PDB entry 7EZV | electron microscopy, 3.30 A resolution | chains A and H of the 5 polymer chains in the assembly

# Chain A
Molecule: Spike glycoprotein
Organism: Severe acute respiratory syndrome coronavirus 2
Reference sequence: P0DTC2 (SPIKE_SARS2); aligned to UniProt positions 1-1205 over residues 4-1208 (the alignment contains insertions or deletions, so no single offset holds)
Amino-acid sequence (1285 residues; each row starts with the number of its first residue):
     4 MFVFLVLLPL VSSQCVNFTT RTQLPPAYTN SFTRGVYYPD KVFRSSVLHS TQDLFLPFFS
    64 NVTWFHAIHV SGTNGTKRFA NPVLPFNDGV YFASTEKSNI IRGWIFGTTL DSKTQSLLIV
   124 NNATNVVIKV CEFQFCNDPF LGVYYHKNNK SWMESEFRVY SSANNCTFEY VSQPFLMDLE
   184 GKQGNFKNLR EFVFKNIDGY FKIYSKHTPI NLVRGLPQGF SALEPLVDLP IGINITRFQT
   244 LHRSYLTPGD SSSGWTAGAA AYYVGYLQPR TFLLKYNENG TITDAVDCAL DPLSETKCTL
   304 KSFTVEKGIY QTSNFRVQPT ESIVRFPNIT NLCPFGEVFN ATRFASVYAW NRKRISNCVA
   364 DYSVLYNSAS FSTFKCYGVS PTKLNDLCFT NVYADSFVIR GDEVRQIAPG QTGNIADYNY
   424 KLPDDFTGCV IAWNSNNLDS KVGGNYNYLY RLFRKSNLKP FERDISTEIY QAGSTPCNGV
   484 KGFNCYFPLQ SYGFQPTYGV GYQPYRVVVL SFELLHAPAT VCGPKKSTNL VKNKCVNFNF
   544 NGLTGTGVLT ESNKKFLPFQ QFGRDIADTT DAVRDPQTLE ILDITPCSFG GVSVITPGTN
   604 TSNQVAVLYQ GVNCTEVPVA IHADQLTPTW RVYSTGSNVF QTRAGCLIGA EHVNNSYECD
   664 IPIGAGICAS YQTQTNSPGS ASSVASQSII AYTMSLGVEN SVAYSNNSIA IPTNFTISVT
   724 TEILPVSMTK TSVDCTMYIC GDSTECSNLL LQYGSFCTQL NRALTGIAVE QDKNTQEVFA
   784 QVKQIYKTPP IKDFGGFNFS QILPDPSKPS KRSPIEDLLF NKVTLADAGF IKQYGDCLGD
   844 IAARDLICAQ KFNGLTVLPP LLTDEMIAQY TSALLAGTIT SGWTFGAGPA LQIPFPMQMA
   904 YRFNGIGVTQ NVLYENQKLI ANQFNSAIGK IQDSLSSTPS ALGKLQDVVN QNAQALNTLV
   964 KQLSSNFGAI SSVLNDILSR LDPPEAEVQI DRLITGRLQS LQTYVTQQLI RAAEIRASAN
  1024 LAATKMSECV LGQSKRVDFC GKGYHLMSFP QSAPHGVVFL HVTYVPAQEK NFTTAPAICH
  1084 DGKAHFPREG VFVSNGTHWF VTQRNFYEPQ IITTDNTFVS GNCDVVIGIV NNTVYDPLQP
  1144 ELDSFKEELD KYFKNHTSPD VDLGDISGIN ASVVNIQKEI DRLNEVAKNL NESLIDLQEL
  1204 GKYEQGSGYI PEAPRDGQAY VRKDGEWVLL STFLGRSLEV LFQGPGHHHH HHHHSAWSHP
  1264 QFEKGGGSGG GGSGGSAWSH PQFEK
Unresolved in the structure: 4-333, 517-1288
Disulfide bonds: Cys336-Cys361, Cys379-Cys432, Cys480-Cys488
Sequence notes: conflict Phe21 (Leu18 in P0DTC2), Ala83 (Asp80 in P0DTC2), Gly218 (Asp215 in P0DTC2), Asn417 (Lys in P0DTC2), Lys484 (Glu in P0DTC2), Tyr501 (Asn in P0DTC2), Gly614 (Asp in P0DTC2), Gly682 (Arg in P0DTC2), Ser683 (Arg in P0DTC2), Ser685 (Arg in P0DTC2), Val701 (Ala in P0DTC2), Pro817 (Phe in P0DTC2), Pro892 (Ala in P0DTC2), Pro899 (Ala in P0DTC2), Pro942 (Ala in P0DTC2), Pro986 (Lys in P0DTC2), Pro987 (Val in P0DTC2); expression tag (1209-1288)
UniProt features mapped onto this chain:
  - glycosylation (N-linked (GlcNAc...) asparagine): Asn20 (complex), Asn64 (hybrid), Asn77 (complex), Asn125 (hybrid), Asn152 (complex), Asn168 (complex), Asn237 (high mannose), Asn334 (complex), Asn606 (hybrid)

# Chain H
Molecule: 812 H
Organism: Homo sapiens
Amino-acid sequence (248 residues; numbered -18 to 229; the number before each row is that of its first residue; numbers below 1 keep their minus sign (Met-18 is residue -18)):
   -18 MGWSLILLFL VAVATRVLSE VQLVQSGAEV KKPGESLKIS CQFSEYKLIS FWIAWVRQRP
    42 GKGLEWMGII YPDDSDTKYS PSSQGQVTIS ADKSIRTAYL QWSSLMASDT AMYYCTSGSY
   102 YGTLDFWGQG TLVTVSSAST KGPSVFPLAP SSKSTSGGTA ALGCLVKDYF PEPVTVSWNS
   162 GALTSGVHTF PAVLQSSGLY SLSSVVTVPS SSLGTQTYIC NVNHKPSNTK VDKKVEPKSC
   222 DKHHHHHH
Unresolved in the structure: -18 to 1, 118-229
Disulfide bonds: Cys22-Cys96

# Chain A / chain H interface
Residue-residue contacts (22):
  Thr345(A) - Ile30(H)
  Arg346(A) - Ile30(H)
  Arg346(A) - Asp54(H)  salt bridge
  Arg346(A) - Asp55(H)  salt bridge
  Asn439(A) - Tyr101(H)
  Asn440(A) - Ser31(H)
  Asn440(A) - Tyr101(H)
  Leu441(A) - Leu29(H)  hydrophobic
  Leu441(A) - Ile30(H)  hydrophobic
  Leu441(A) - Ser31(H)
  Lys444(A) - Tyr52(H)
  Lys444(A) - Asp55(H)  salt bridge
  Lys444(A) - Asp57(H)  salt bridge
  Lys444(A) - Lys59(H)
  Val445(A) - Ile50(H)  hydrophobic
  Val445(A) - Tyr52(H)  hydrogen bond (backbone-side chain)
  Val445(A) - Lys59(H)
  Val445(A) - Gly103(H)
  Gly447(A) - Lys59(H)  hydrogen bond (backbone-side chain)
  Asn450(A) - Asp55(H)
  Pro499(A) - Tyr101(H)
  Pro499(A) - Tyr102(H)
Interface residues without a listed pair, chain A (13 interface residues in all): Ser443, Gly446, Arg509
From the paper, about this interface:
  - interface residues, chain A: Arg346(A), Leu441(A), Lys444(A), Val445(A), Pro499(A)

# In short
The interface between chain A and chain H involves 13 residues on one side and 12 on the other; the contacts
include 2 hydrogen bonds and 4 salt bridges. Polar pairs include Arg346(A)-Asp54(H), Arg346(A)-Asp55(H) and
Lys444(A)-Asp55(H). The paper reports interface residues Arg346(A), Leu441(A) and Lys444(A) among others.
Here chain A is Spike glycoprotein (Severe acute respiratory syndrome coronavirus 2) and chain H is 812 H
(Homo sapiens). Entry 7EZV (local CryoEM structure of the SARS-CoV-2 S6PV2 in complex with BD-812 Fab and
BD-836 Fab) was determined by electron microscopy, deposited together with 7EY0 and 7EYA.
